PDB entry 8A68 | X-ray diffraction, 1.60 A resolution | chains A and B

# Chain A
Protein: 14-3-3 protein sigma
Source organism: Homo sapiens
UniProtKB: P31947 (1433S_HUMAN); residues 1-231 here = UniProt positions 1-231
Chain sequence (236 residues; row label = number of the first residue in the row; numbers below 1 keep their minus sign (Gly-4 is residue -4)):
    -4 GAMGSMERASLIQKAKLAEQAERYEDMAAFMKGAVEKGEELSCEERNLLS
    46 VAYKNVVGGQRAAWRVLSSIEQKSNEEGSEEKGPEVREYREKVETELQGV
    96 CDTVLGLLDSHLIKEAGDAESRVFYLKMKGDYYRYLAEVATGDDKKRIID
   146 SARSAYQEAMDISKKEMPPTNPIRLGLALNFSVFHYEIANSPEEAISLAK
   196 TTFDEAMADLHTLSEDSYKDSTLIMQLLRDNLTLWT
Sequence notes: expression tag (-4 to 0)
Swiss-Prot annotation at these positions:
  - site (Interaction with phosphoserine on interacting protein): Arg56, Arg129
  - modified residue (Phosphoserine): Ser5, Ser74
Covalently attached groups: compound L7U linked to Cys38
Ion coordination: Mg2+ site 1 near Glu2 (its only coordinating residue here); Mg2+ site 2 near Ser37 (its only coordinating residue here); Mg2+ site 3 near Glu89 (its only coordinating residue here)
Residues lining bound ligands: L7U (N-[2-[2-(dimethylamino)ethyldisulfanyl]ethyl]-1-[(2R)-2-(6-methoxynaphthalen-2-yl)propanoyl]piperidine-4-carboxamide): Glu39, Asn42, Phe119, Pro167, Ile168, Gly171, Asp215, Leu218, Ile219
From the paper describing this entry:
  - binding site for L7U: Cys38

# Chain B
Protein: RAF proto-oncogene serine/threonine-protein kinase
Notes: EC 2.7.11.1
UniProtKB: P04049 (RAF1_HUMAN); residues 255-263 here = UniProt positions 255-263
Chain sequence (9 residues; numbered 255 to 263; the number before each row is that of its first residue):
   255 QRSTSTPNV
Modified positions: Ser259 (phosphoserine; SEP)
Swiss-Prot annotation at these positions:
  - modified residue: Ser259 (Phosphoserine)
  - natural variant: Arg256 (R256S: In NS5), Ser257 (S257L: In NS5 and LPRD2), Ser259 (S259A: In an ovarian serous carcinoma sample; S259F: In NS5), Thr260 (T260I: In hypertrophic cardiomyopathy; uncertain significance; T260R: In NS5), Pro261 (P261A: In NS5; P261L: In NS5; P261S: In NS5), Val263 (V263A: In NS5)
Residues lining bound ligands: L7U (N-[2-[2-(dimethylamino)ethyldisulfanyl]ethyl]-1-[(2R)-2-(6-methoxynaphthalen-2-yl)propanoyl]piperidine-4-carboxamide): Thr260, Pro261, Asn262, Val263

# How chain A and chain B interact
Residue-residue contacts (28):
  Asn42(A) - Val263(B)
  Val46(A) - Asn262(B)
  Val46(A) - Val263(B)  hydrophobic
  Lys49(A) - Ser259(B)
  Lys49(A) - Thr260(B)
  Lys49(A) - Asn262(B)
  Asn50(A) - Asn262(B)
  Arg56(A) - Ser259(B)
  Arg60(A) - Arg256(B)
  Arg129(A) - Ser259(B)
  Tyr130(A) - Ser259(B)
  Gly171(A) - Thr260(B)  hydrogen bond (backbone-side chain)
  Leu174(A) - Thr258(B)
  Leu174(A) - Ser259(B)
  Leu174(A) - Thr260(B)
  Asn175(A) - Ser259(B)
  Asn175(A) - Thr260(B)  hydrogen bond (side chain-backbone)
  Val178(A) - Ser257(B)
  Val178(A) - Thr258(B)
  Tyr181(A) - Ser257(B)
  Glu182(A) - Arg256(B)
  Glu182(A) - Ser257(B)  hydrogen bond
  Leu222(A) - Pro261(B)
  Asn226(A) - Ser257(B)
  Asn226(A) - Thr258(B)  hydrogen bond (side chain-backbone)
  Leu229(A) - Gln255(B)
  Leu229(A) - Arg256(B)
  Trp230(A) - Ser257(B)  hydrogen bond
Also at the interface, not in a pair above, chain A (22 interface residues in all): Ser45, Lys122, Leu218, Ile219

# Overview
22 residues of chain A face 9 of chain B across their interface, with 5 hydrogen bonds. Polar pairs include
Gly171(A)-Thr260(B), Asn175(A)-Thr260(B) and Glu182(A)-Ser257(B). Ligands of chain B: compound L7U. Compound
L7U is covalently linked to Cys38(A). From the paper: a binding site for L7U at Cys38(A).
Here chain A is 14-3-3 protein sigma (Homo sapiens) and chain B is RAF proto-oncogene serine/threonine-protein
kinase. Entry 8A68 (Small molecule stabilizer (compound 5) for C-RAF(pS259) and 14-3-3) was determined by
X-ray diffraction, deposited together with 8A62, 8A65, 8A6F, 8A6H, 8ADM, 8AFN and 8AV0.
